Entry 7EH1 (X-ray diffraction, 2.90 A resolution); this record covers chains F and G of the 9 polymer chains in the assembly.

Chain F:
Protein: RNA polymerase sigma factor SigA
Organism: Thermus thermophilus HB8
UniProt: Q5SKW1 (Q5SKW1_THET8); residue numbers follow UniProt; this construct covers 1-423
Chain sequence (443 residues; each row starts with the number of its first residue; numbers below 1 keep their minus sign (Met-19 is residue -19)):
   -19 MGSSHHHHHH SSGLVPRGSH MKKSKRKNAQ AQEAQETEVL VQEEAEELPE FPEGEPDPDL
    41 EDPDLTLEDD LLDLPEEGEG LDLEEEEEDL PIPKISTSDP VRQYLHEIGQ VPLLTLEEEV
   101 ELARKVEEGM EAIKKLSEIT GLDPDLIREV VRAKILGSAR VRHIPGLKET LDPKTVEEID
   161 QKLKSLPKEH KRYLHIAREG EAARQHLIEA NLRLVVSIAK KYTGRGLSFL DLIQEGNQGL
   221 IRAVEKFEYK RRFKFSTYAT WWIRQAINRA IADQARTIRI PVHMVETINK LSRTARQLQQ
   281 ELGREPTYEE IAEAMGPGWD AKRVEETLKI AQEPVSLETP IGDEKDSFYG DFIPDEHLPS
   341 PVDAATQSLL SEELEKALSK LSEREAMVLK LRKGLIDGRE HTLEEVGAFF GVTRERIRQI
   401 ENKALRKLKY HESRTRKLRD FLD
Disordered / not traced: -19 to 77
Construct notes: expression tag (-19 to 0)
Bound ions: Mg2+: Gly296, Trp299

Chain G:
Molecule: 27-nt DNA strand
Sequence (27 nucleotides; row label = number of the first residue in the row):
     1 TATAATGGGA GCTGTCACGG ATGCAGG
Disordered / not traced: 26-27

Chain F / chain G interface:
Residue-residue contacts - 42 pairs, chain F then chain G:
  Asp79(F) - DG8(G)  hydrogen bond to the base
  Asp79(F) - DG9(G)  base contact
  Val81(F) - DG8(G)  base contact
  Arg82(F) - DG8(G)  hydrogen bond to the base
  Arg82(F) - DG9(G)  hydrogen bond to the base
  Leu85(F) - DG7(G)  base contact
  Leu85(F) - DG8(G)  base contact
  His86(F) - DG7(G)  base contact
  Ile88(F) - DG7(G)  sugar contact
  Gly89(F) - DG7(G)  base contact
  Leu93(F) - DT6(G)  sugar contact
  Glu99(F) - DT6(G)  base contact
  Asn191(F) - DT6(G)  hydrogen bond to the base
  Arg193(F) - DT6(G)  sugar contact
  Arg193(F) - DG7(G)  hydrogen bond to the base
  Leu194(F) - DT6(G)  hydrogen bond to the base
  Val196(F) - DG8(G)  sugar contact
  Ser197(F) - DT6(G)  sugar contact
  Lys200(F) - DG8(G)  salt bridge to the phosphate
  Lys200(F) - DG9(G)  phosphate contact
  Phe209(F) - DG8(G)  sugar contact
  Lys226(F) - DT1(G)  base contact
  Lys226(F) - DA2(G)  hydrogen bond to the base
  Phe227(F) - DA2(G)  base contact
  Glu228(F) - DA2(G)  hydrogen bond to the base
  Arg231(F) - DA2(G)  base contact
  Phe233(F) - DA2(G)  base contact
  Phe233(F) - DT3(G)  sugar contact
  Phe233(F) - DA4(G)  phosphate contact
  Lys234(F) - DA4(G)  hydrogen bond to the phosphate
  Lys234(F) - DA5(G)  salt bridge to the phosphate
  Ser236(F) - DA4(G)  sugar contact
  Ser236(F) - DA5(G)  hydrogen bond to the phosphate
  Ser236(F) - DT6(G)  base contact
  Thr237(F) - DA2(G)  sugar contact
  Thr237(F) - DT3(G)  sugar contact
  Thr237(F) - DA4(G)  hydrogen bond to the phosphate
  Thr237(F) - DA5(G)  base contact
  Tyr238(F) - DT1(G)  base contact
  Tyr238(F) - DA2(G)  stacking on the base
  Thr240(F) - DA5(G)  base contact
  Trp241(F) - DT1(G)  sugar contact
Other interface residues (no listed pair), chain F (30 interface residues in all): Ala190, Trp242, Arg244

In short:
30 residues of chain F and 9 residues of chain G are in contact; the contacts include 11 hydrogen bonds, 2
salt bridges and 1 aromatic stacking contact. Polar contacts include Asp79(F)-DG8(G), Arg82(F)-DG8(G) and
Arg82(F)-DG9(G). Gly296(F) and Trp299(F) form the Mg2+ site.
Here chain F is RNA polymerase sigma factor SigA (Thermus thermophilus HB8) and chain G is a 27-nt DNA strand.
Entry 7EH1 (Thermus thermophilus transcription initiation complex containing a template-strand purine at
position TSS-2, GpG RNA primer, and ...) was determined by X-ray diffraction together with 7EH0 and 7EH2 from
the same study.
